Entry 3V6A (X-ray diffraction, 2.60 A resolution); this record covers chain A.

[Chain A]
Name: Apoptosis inhibitor 5
From: Homo sapiens
UniProt: Q9BZZ5 (API5_HUMAN); residue numbers follow UniProt; this construct covers 1-454
Sequence (474 residues; each row starts with the number of its first residue; numbers below 1 keep their minus sign (Met-19 is residue -19)):
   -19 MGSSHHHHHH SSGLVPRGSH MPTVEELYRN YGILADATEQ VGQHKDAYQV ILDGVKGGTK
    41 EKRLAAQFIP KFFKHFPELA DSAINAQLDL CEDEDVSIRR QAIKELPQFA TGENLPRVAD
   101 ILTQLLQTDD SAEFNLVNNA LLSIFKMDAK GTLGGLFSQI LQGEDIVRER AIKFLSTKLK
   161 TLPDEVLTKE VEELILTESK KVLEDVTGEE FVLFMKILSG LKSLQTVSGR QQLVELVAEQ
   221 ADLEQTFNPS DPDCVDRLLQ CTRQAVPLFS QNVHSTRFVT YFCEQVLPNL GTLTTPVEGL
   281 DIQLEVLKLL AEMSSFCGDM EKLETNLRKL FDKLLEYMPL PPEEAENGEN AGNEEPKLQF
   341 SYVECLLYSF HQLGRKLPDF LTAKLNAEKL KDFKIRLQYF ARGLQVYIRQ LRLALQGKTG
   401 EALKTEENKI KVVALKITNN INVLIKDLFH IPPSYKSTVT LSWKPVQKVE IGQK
Unresolved in the structure: -19 to 1, 277-278, 322-336, 365-366, 430-431, 447-454
Construct notes: expression tag (-19 to 0); engineered mutation Gln251 (Lys in Q9BZZ5)
UniProt features mapped onto this chain:
  - region: Leu370 to Leu391 (Leucine-zipper)
  - motif: Lys454 (Nuclear localization signal)
  - modified residue: Thr399 (Phosphothreonine)

[Overview]
Chain A is Apoptosis inhibitor 5 (Homo sapiens); the structure, Helical repeat structure of apoptosis
inhibitor 5 reveals protein-protein interaction modules, was determined by X-ray diffraction together with
3U0R from the same study.
